Entry 2P1P (X-ray diffraction, 2.21 A resolution); this record covers chains A and B.

== Chain A ==
Name: SKP1-like protein 1A
Organism: Arabidopsis thaliana
UniProt: Q39255 (SKP1A_ARATH); numbering as in UniProt (aligned over 1-160)
Amino-acid sequence (160 residues; each row starts with the number of its first residue):
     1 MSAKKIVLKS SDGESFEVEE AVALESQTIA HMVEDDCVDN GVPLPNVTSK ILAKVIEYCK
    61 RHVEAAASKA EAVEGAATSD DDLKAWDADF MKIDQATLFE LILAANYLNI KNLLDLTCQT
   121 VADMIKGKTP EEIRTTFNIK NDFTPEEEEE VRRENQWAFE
Disordered / not traced: 1-7, 31-41, 48-98

== Chain B ==
Name: TRANSPORT INHIBITOR RESPONSE 1 protein
Organism: Arabidopsis thaliana
UniProt: Q570C0 (TIR1_ARATH); numbering as in UniProt (aligned over 1-594)
Amino-acid sequence (594 residues; row label = number of the first residue in the row):
     1 MQKRIALSFP EEVLEHVFSF IQLDKDRNSV SLVCKSWYEI ERWCRRKVFI GNCYAVSPAT
    61 VIRRFPKVRS VELKGKPHFA DFNLVPDGWG GYVYPWIEAM SSSYTWLEEI RLKRMVVTDD
   121 CLELIAKSFK NFKVLVLSSC EGFSTDGLAA IAATCRNLKE LDLRESDVDD VSGHWLSHFP
   181 DTYTSLVSLN ISCLASEVSF SALERLVTRC PNLKSLKLNR AVPLEKLATL LQRAPQLEEL
   241 GTGGYTAEVR PDVYSGLSVA LSGCKELRCL SGFWDAVPAY LPAVYSVCSR LTTLNLSYAT
   301 VQSYDLVKLL CQCPKLQRLW VLDYIEDAGL EVLASTCKDL RELRVFPSEP FVMEPNVALT
   361 EQGLVSVSMG CPKLESVLYF CRQMTNAALI TIARNRPNMT RFRLCIIEPK APDYLTLEPL
   421 DIGFGAIVEH CKDLRRLSLS GLLTDKVFEY IGTYAKKMEM LSVAFAGDSD LGMHHVLSGC
   481 DSLRKLEIRD CPFGDKALLA NASKLETMRS LWMSSCSVSF GACKLLGQKM PKLNVEVIDE
   541 RGAPDSRPES CPVERVFIYR TVAGPRFDMP GFVWNMDQDS TMRFSRQIIT TNGL
Disordered / not traced: 1-7, 579-594
UniProt features mapped onto this chain:
  - region (Interaction with auxin-responsive proteins): Asp-81, Phe-82, Pro-347 to Val-352, Cys-405 to Pro-409, Ala-464, Phe-465
  - binding site (1D-myo-inositol hexakisphosphate): Lys-74, Lys-113, Arg-114, Arg-344, Arg-401 to Arg-403, Arg-436, Arg-484, Lys-485, Arg-509
  - binding site ((indol-3-yl)acetate): Arg-403, Ser-438, Leu-439
  - site (Interaction with auxin-responsive proteins): Ser-139, Glu-165, Phe-380, Arg-489
  - mutagenesis: Pro-10 (P10A: Abolishes SCF(TIR1) complex formation, altered auxin-mediated response and reduced affinity for auxin), Val-33 (V33A: No affinity for auxin), Lys-35 (K35A: No affinity for auxin), Gly-147 (G147D: In tir1-1; insensitive to auxin ubiquitously and to ethylene in roots only), Gly-441 (G441D: In tir1-2; insensitive to auxin), Trp-574 to Leu-594 (In tir1-101/wei1; insensitive to auxin ubiquitously and to ethylene in roots only)
Ligand contacts:
  - 1H-indol-3-ylacetic acid (IAC): Phe-79, Phe-82, Leu-378, Arg-403, Leu-404, Cys-405, Ser-438, Leu-439, Ser-440, Ser-462, Val-463, Ala-464, Arg-489
  - inositol hexakisphosphate (IHP): Phe-49, Lys-74, His-78, Asp-81, Lys-113, Arg-114, Arg-344, Arg-401, Arg-403, Arg-435, Arg-436, Met-460, Arg-484, Lys-485, Arg-509
What the authors report for this chain:
  - binding site for 1H-indol-3-ylacetic acid: Arg-403, Ser-438
  - mutagenesis - S462E: abolished binding to auxin

== How chain A and chain B interact ==
Pairs across the interface (69):
  Phe-99(A) / Phe-9(B)  hydrophobic
  Ile-102(A) / Phe-9(B)  hydrophobic
  Ile-102(A) / Val-13(B)  hydrophobic
  Leu-103(A) / Pro-10(B)
  Asn-106(A) / Pro-10(B)
  Asn-106(A) / Val-13(B)
  Leu-114(A) / His-16(B)
  Asp-115(A) / His-16(B)  salt bridge
  Asp-115(A) / Phe-20(B)
  Cys-118(A) / His-16(B)
  Cys-118(A) / Val-17(B)
  Cys-118(A) / Phe-20(B)  hydrophobic
  Gln-119(A) / Phe-20(B)
  Val-121(A) / Val-17(B)  hydrophobic
  Ala-122(A) / Val-17(B)
  Ala-122(A) / Phe-20(B)  hydrophobic
  Ile-125(A) / Val-30(B)  hydrophobic
  Ile-125(A) / Trp-37(B)  hydrophobic
  Lys-126(A) / Phe-20(B)  hydrogen bond (side chain-backbone)
  Lys-126(A) / Asp-26(B)
  Gly-127(A) / Asp-26(B)  hydrogen bond (backbone-side chain)
  Lys-128(A) / Ser-29(B)  hydrogen bond (backbone-side chain)
  Pro-130(A) / Ser-29(B)
  Pro-130(A) / Leu-32(B)
  Ile-133(A) / Val-33(B)  hydrophobic
  Ile-133(A) / Trp-37(B)  hydrophobic
  Arg-134(A) / Leu-32(B)  hydrogen bond (side chain-backbone)
  Arg-134(A) / Val-33(B)  hydrogen bond (side chain-backbone)
  Ile-139(A) / Val-33(B)  hydrophobic
  Ile-139(A) / Cys-34(B)  hydrophobic
  Ile-139(A) / Trp-37(B)  hydrophobic
  Asp-142(A) / Cys-34(B)
  Asp-142(A) / Lys-35(B)  hydrogen bond (side chain-backbone)
  Phe-143(A) / Ser-31(B)
  Phe-143(A) / Leu-32(B)
  Phe-143(A) / Cys-34(B)
  Phe-143(A) / Lys-35(B)
  Phe-143(A) / Tyr-38(B)  hydrophobic
  Glu-148(A) / Leu-32(B)
  Val-151(A) / Leu-32(B)  hydrophobic
  Val-151(A) / Tyr-38(B)  hydrophobic
  Arg-152(A) / Leu-32(B)
  Arg-153(A) / Lys-532(B)
  Glu-154(A) / Thr-60(B)
  Glu-154(A) / Arg-64(B)  salt bridge
  Asn-155(A) / Asn-28(B)  hydrogen bond (side chain-backbone)
  Asn-155(A) / Ser-31(B)  hydrogen bond
  Asn-155(A) / Leu-32(B)
  Asn-155(A) / Arg-64(B)  hydrogen bond
  Gln-156(A) / Arg-560(B)  hydrogen bond (backbone-side chain)
  Trp-157(A) / Ala-55(B)
  Trp-157(A) / Glu-506(B)
  Trp-157(A) / Lys-532(B)
  Trp-157(A) / Arg-560(B)
  Trp-157(A) / Thr-561(B)
  Trp-157(A) / Val-562(B)  hydrophobic
  Ala-158(A) / Phe-49(B)
  Ala-158(A) / Ile-50(B)
  Ala-158(A) / Val-56(B)  hydrophobic
  Phe-159(A) / Asp-24(B)
  Phe-159(A) / Asn-28(B)
  Phe-159(A) / Val-48(B)  hydrophobic
  Phe-159(A) / Phe-49(B)
  Phe-159(A) / Val-61(B)  hydrophobic
  Phe-159(A) / Arg-64(B)
  Phe-159(A) / Phe-65(B)  hydrophobic
  Glu-160(A) / Lys-25(B)
  Glu-160(A) / Asn-28(B)  hydrogen bond
  Glu-160(A) / Phe-49(B)
Other interface residues (no listed pair), chain A (34 interface residues in all): Thr-129, Phe-137, Lys-140
Other interface residues (no listed pair), chain B (36 interface residues in all): Ser-8, Ile-21, Arg-45

== Summary ==
34 residues of chain A and 36 residues of chain B are in contact, with 11 hydrogen bonds and 2 salt bridges.
Polar pairs include Asp-115(A)/His-16(B), Glu-154(A)/Arg-64(B) and Lys-126(A)/Phe-20(B). From the paper: a
binding site for 1H-indol-3-ylacetic acid at Arg-403(B) and Ser-438(B); S462E of chain B abolishes binding to
auxin.
Chain A is SKP1-like protein 1A and chain B is TRANSPORT INHIBITOR RESPONSE 1 protein, both from Arabidopsis
thaliana; the structure, Mechanism of Auxin Perception by the TIR1 ubiquitin ligase, was determined by X-ray
diffraction (same publication as 2P1M, 2P1N, 2P1O and 2P1Q).
